Entry 1T0S (X-ray diffraction, 2.20 A resolution); this record covers chains A and C of the 3 polymer chains in the assembly.

# Chain A
Molecule: toluene, o-xylene monooxygenase oxygenase subunit
Source organism: Pseudomonas stutzeri
UniProtKB: O87798 (O87798_PSEST); residue numbers follow UniProt; this construct covers 1-498
Sequence (498 residues; row label = number of the first residue in the row):
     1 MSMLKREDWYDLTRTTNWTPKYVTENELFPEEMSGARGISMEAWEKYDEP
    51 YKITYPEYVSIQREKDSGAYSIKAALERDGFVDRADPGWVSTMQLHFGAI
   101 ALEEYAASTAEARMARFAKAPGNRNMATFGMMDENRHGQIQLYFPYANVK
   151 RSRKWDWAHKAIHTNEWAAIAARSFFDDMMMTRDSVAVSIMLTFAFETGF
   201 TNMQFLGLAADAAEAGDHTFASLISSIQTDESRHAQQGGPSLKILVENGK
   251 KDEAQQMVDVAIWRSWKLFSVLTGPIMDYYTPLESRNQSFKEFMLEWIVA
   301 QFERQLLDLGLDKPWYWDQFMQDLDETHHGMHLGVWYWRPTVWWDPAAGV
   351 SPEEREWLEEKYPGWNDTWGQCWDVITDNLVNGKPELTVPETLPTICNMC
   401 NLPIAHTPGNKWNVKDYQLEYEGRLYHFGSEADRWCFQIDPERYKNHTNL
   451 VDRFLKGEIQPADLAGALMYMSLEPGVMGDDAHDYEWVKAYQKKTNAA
Unresolved in the structure: 1, 493-498
Ion coordination: Fe ion site 1: Glu-104, Glu-134, His-137 (together with hydroxide ion, sulfanylacetic acid); Fe ion site 2: Glu-134, Glu-197, Glu-231, His-234 (together with hydroxide ion, sulfanylacetic acid)
Ligand contacts:
  - 4-bromophenol (BML), molecule 1: Met-3, Trp-9, Pro-56
  - 4-bromophenol (BML), molecule 2: Asp-86, Gly-88, Trp-89, Thr-92, Asp-211, Ala-215, Ile-276, Tyr-280, Thr-281, Pro-282
  - 4-bromophenol (BML), molecule 3: His-96, Ile-100, Phe-196, Gln-204, Phe-205, Leu-208, Leu-268, Phe-269, Leu-272, Thr-273
  - 4-bromophenol (BML), molecule 4: Gln-204, Gly-207, Leu-208, Asp-211, Thr-273, Ile-276, Met-277, Phe-293
  - 4-bromophenol (BML), molecule 5: Trp-338, Glu-391, Thr-392, Leu-393, Phe-454, Asp-463, Leu-464, Ala-467
  - hydroxide ion: Glu-104, Glu-134, His-137, Glu-197, Glu-231, His-234
  - sulfanylacetic acid (MCR): Glu-103, Glu-104, Ala-107, Glu-134, His-137, Phe-176, Met-180, Phe-196, Glu-197, Thr-201, Glu-231, His-234
  - hydroxide ion (OH): Glu-104, Glu-134, His-137, Glu-197, Glu-231, His-234

# Chain C
Molecule: touB
Source organism: Pseudomonas stutzeri
UniProtKB: O87799 (O87799_PSEST); residues 1-86 here = UniProt positions 1-86
Sequence (86 residues; numbered 1 to 86; the number before each row is that of its first residue):
     1 MATFPIMSNFERDFVIQLVPVDTEDTMDQVAEKCAYHSINRRVHPQPEKI
    51 LRVRRHEDGTLFPRGMIVSDAGLRPTETLDIIFMDN
Unresolved in the structure: 1-2, 86

# How chain A and chain C interact
Pairs across the interface (67; chain A residue first):
  Gly-330(A) with Phe-14(C)
  Leu-333(A) with Phe-14(C), hydrophobic
  Gly-334(A) with Phe-14(C)
  Tyr-337(A) with Arg-41(C), hydrogen bond; Arg-42(C)
  Trp-369(A) with Phe-14(C), hydrophobic
  Gln-371(A) with His-44(C)
  Cys-372(A) with Arg-42(C)
  Val-375(A) with Asn-40(C); Arg-41(C); Arg-42(C); Val-43(C); His-44(C)
  Ile-376(A) with Arg-41(C)
  Asn-379(A) with Asn-40(C)
  Leu-387(A) with Asn-40(C); Arg-41(C)
  Val-389(A) with Arg-41(C), hydrogen bond (backbone-side chain)
  Glu-391(A) with Tyr-36(C), hydrogen bond; Arg-41(C), salt bridge
  Thr-392(A) with Gln-17(C); Leu-18(C), hydrogen bond (side chain-backbone); His-37(C)
  Leu-393(A) with Gln-17(C); Leu-18(C), hydrogen bond (backbone-backbone)
  Pro-394(A) with Ile-16(C)
  Thr-395(A) with Met-7(C), hydrogen bond; Ile-16(C), hydrogen bond (backbone-backbone); Gln-17(C); Leu-18(C)
  Ile-404(A) with Val-15(C); Ile-16(C), hydrogen bond (backbone-backbone)
  Ala-405(A) with Phe-14(C); Val-15(C), hydrophobic
  His-406(A) with Phe-14(C), hydrogen bond (backbone-backbone)
  Thr-407(A) with Asp-13(C)
  Pro-408(A) with Arg-12(C); Asp-13(C); Phe-14(C), hydrophobic
  Gly-409(A) with Arg-12(C), hydrogen bond (backbone-backbone)
  Asn-410(A) with Arg-12(C)
  Trp-412(A) with Asn-9(C); Phe-10(C), hydrogen bond (side chain-backbone); Glu-11(C); Arg-12(C); Asp-13(C); Asp-80(C)
  Val-414(A) with Asn-9(C), hydrogen bond (backbone-side chain); Phe-14(C); Ile-16(C), hydrophobic; His-56(C)
  Lys-415(A) with His-56(C)
  Asp-416(A) with Ile-16(C); His-56(C); Thr-78(C), hydrogen bond
  Gln-418(A) with Glu-57(C); Arg-74(C); Glu-77(C); Thr-78(C), hydrogen bond
  Glu-420(A) with Arg-74(C), salt bridge
  Leu-425(A) with Arg-74(C); Pro-75(C); Thr-76(C); Glu-77(C)
  His-427(A) with Met-7(C); Thr-76(C), hydrogen bond (side chain-backbone); Thr-78(C), hydrogen bond
Also at the interface, not in a pair above, chain A (39 interface residues in all): Trp-338, Asp-374, Glu-386, Pro-403, Val-451, Phe-454, Leu-455
Also at the interface, not in a pair above, chain C (28 interface residues in all): Pro-5, Ile-82

# Summary
Chain A and chain C form an interface of 39 and 28 residues respectively, with 16 hydrogen bonds and 2 salt
bridges. Among the polar pairs are Glu-391(A)/Arg-41(C), Glu-420(A)/Arg-74(C) and Tyr-337(A)/Arg-41(C).
Ligands of chain A: hydroxide ion, sulfanylacetic acid and 5 copies of 4-bromophenol.
Here chain A is toluene, o-xylene monooxygenase oxygenase subunit and chain C is touB, both from Pseudomonas
stutzeri. Entry 1T0S (Structure of the Toluene/o-Xylene Monooxygenase Hydroxylase with 4-bromophenol bound)
was determined by X-ray diffraction together with 1T0Q and 1T0R from the same study.
